PDB entry 9G25 | electron microscopy, 2.89 A resolution | chains 3 and H of the 14 polymer chains in the assembly

Chain 3:
Molecule: Rdn18-1
Organism: Saccharomyces cerevisiae
Sequence (1800 nucleotides; row label = number of the first residue in the row):
     1 UAUCUGGUUG AUCCUGCCAG UAGUCAUAUG CUUGUCUCAA AGAUUAAGCC AUGCAUGUCU
    61 AAGUAUAAGC AAUUUAUACA GUGAAACUGC GAAUGGCUCA UUAAAUCAGU UAUCGUUUAU
   121 UUGAUAGUUC CUUUACUACA UGGUAUAACU GUGGUAAUUC UAGAGCUAAU ACAUGCUUAA
   181 AAUCUCGACC CUUUGGAAGA GAUGUAUUUA UUAGAUAAAA AAUCAAUGUC UUCGGACUCU
   241 UUGAUGAUUC AUAAUAACUU UUCGAAUCGC AUGGCCUUGU GCUGGCGAUG GUUCAUUCAA
   301 AUUUCUGCCC UAUCAACUUU CGAUGGUAGG AUAGUGGCCU ACCAUGGUUU CAACGGGUAA
   361 CGGGGAAUAA GGGUUCGAUU CCGGAGAGGG AGCCUGAGAA ACGGCUACCA CAUCCAAGGA
   421 AGGCAGCAGG CGCGCAAAUU ACCCAAUCCU AAUUCAGGGA GGUAGUGACA AUAAAUAACG
   481 AUACAGGGCC CAUUCGGGUC UUGUAAUUGG AAUGAGUACA AUGUAAAUAC CUUAACGAGG
   541 AACAAUUGGA GGGCAAGUCU GGUGCCAGCA GCCGCGGUAA UUCCAGCUCC AAUAGCGUAU
   601 AUUAAAGUUG UUGCAGUUAA AAAGCUCGUA GUUGAACUUU GGGCCCGGUU GGCCGGUCCG
   661 AUUUUUUCGU GUACUGGAUU UCCAACGGGG CCUUUCCUUC UGGCUAACCU UGAGUCCUUG
   721 UGGCUCUUGG CGAACCAGGA CUUUUACUUU GAAAAAAUUA GAGUGUUCAA AGCAGGCGUA
   781 UUGCUCGAAU AUAUUAGCAU GGAAUAAUAG AAUAGGACGU UUGGUUCUAU UUUGUUGGUU
   841 UCUAGGACCA UCGUAAUGAU UAAUAGGGAC GGUCGGGGGC AUCAGUAUUC AAUUGUCAGA
   901 GGUGAAAUUC UUGGAUUUAU UGAAGACUAA CUACUGCGAA AGCAUUUGCC AAGGACGUUU
   961 UCAUUAAUCA AGAACGAAAG UUAGGGGAUC GAAGAUGAUC AGAUACCGUC GUAGUCUUAA
  1021 CCAUAAACUA UGCCGACUAG GGAUCGGGUG GUGUUUUUUU AAUGACCCAC UCGGCACCUU
  1081 ACGAGAAAUC AAAGUCUUUG GGUUCUGGGG GGAGUAUGGU CGCAAGGCUG AAACUUAAAG
  1141 GAAUUGACGG AAGGGCACCA CCAGGAGUGG AGCCUGCGGC UUAAUUUGAC UCAACACGGG
  1201 GAAACUCACC AGGUCCAGAC ACAAUAAGGA UUGACAGAUU GAGAGCUCUU UCUUGAUUUU
  1261 GUGGGUGGUG GUGCAUGGCC GUUCUUAGUU GGUGGAGUGA UUUGUCUGCU UAAUUGCGAU
  1321 AACGAACGAG ACCUUAACCU ACUAAAUAGU GGUGCUAGCA UUUGCUGGUU AUCCACUUCU
  1381 UAGAGGGACU AUCGGUUUCA AGCCGAUGGA AGUUUGAGGC AAUAACAGGU CUGUGAUGCC
  1441 CUUAGACGUU CUGGGCCGCA CGCGCGCUAC ACUGACGGAG CCAGCGAGUC UAACCUUGGC
  1501 CGAGAGGUCU UGGUAAUCUU GUGAAACUCC GUCGUGCUGG GGAUAGAGCA UUGUAAUUAU
  1561 UGCUCUUCAA CGAGGAAUUC CUAGUAAGCG CAAGUCAUCA GCUUGCGUUG AUUACGUCCC
  1621 UGCCCUUUGU ACACACCGCC CGUCGCUAGU ACCGAUUGAA UGGCUUAGUG AGGCCUCAGG
  1681 AUCUGCUUAG AGAAGGGGGC AACUCCAUCU CAGAGCGGAG AAUUUGGACA AACUUGGUCA
  1741 UUUAGAGGAA CUAAAAGUCG UAACAAGGUU UCCGUAGGUG AACCUGCGGA AGGAUCAUUA
Unresolved in the structure: 1-623, 636-796, 819-823, 845-863, 979-1800

Chain H:
Protein: KRR1 small subunit processome component
Organism: Saccharomyces cerevisiae
UniProtKB: P25586 (KRR1_YEAST); residues 1-316 here = UniProt positions 1-316
Sequence (316 residues; each row starts with the number of its first residue):
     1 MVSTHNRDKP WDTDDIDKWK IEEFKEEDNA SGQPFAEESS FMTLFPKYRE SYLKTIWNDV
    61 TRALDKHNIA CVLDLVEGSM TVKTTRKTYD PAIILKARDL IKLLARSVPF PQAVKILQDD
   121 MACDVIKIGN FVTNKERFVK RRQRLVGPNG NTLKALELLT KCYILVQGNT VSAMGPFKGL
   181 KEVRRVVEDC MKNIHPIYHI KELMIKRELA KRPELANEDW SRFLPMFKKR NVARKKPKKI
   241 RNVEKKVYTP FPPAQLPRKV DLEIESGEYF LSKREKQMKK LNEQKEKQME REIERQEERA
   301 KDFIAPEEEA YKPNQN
Unresolved in the structure: 1, 228-316
What the authors report for this chain:
  - binding site for snR30: Arg86

Chain 3 / chain H interface:
Pairs across the interface (58):
  A898(3) with His5(H), hydrogen bond to the sugar; Arg7(H), salt bridge to the phosphate
  G899(3) with Ser3(H), base contact; Thr4(H), hydrogen bond to the base; His5(H), base contact; Asn6(H), phosphate contact; Arg7(H), hydrogen bond to the phosphate; Lys9(H), salt bridge to the phosphate
  A900(3) with Ser3(H), hydrogen bond to the base
  G901(3) with Ser3(H), hydrogen bond to the base
  U903(3) with Lys181(H), salt bridge to the phosphate; Arg185(H), salt bridge to the phosphate
  G904(3) with Arg185(H), salt bridge to the phosphate; Lys206(H), salt bridge to the phosphate; Leu215(H), base contact; Ala216(H), hydrogen bond to the base; Glu218(H), hydrogen bond to the base; Asp219(H), base contact; Trp220(H), stacking on the base
  A905(3) with Ala216(H), base contact; Asn217(H), base contact; Glu218(H), base contact; Asp219(H), base contact
  A907(3) with Val2(H), phosphate contact
  U908(3) with Val2(H), hydrogen bond to the phosphate
  U909(3) with Val2(H), hydrogen bond to the base
  C910(3) with Val2(H), base contact
  U911(3) with Thr4(H), hydrogen bond to the base
  U912(3) with His5(H), base contact
  A929(3) with Lys127(H), hydrogen bond to the phosphate
  A930(3) with Thr43(H), sugar contact; Leu44(H), hydrogen bond to the sugar; Lys127(H), salt bridge to the phosphate
  C931(3) with Leu44(H), sugar contact; Phe45(H), sugar contact; Pro46(H), phosphate contact; Arg106(H), salt bridge to the phosphate
  U932(3) with Pro46(H), phosphate contact; Lys47(H), salt bridge to the phosphate; Asn169(H), phosphate contact
  A933(3) with Pro46(H), phosphate contact; Tyr48(H), hydrogen bond to the phosphate; Arg106(H), salt bridge to the phosphate; Gly168(H), phosphate contact; Asn169(H), hydrogen bond to the phosphate
  C934(3) with Phe138(H), phosphate contact; Val139(H), sugar contact; Arg142(H), salt bridge to the phosphate; Gly168(H), phosphate contact; Asn169(H), phosphate contact
  U935(3) with Lys135(H), salt bridge to the phosphate
  G936(3) with Lys135(H), hydrogen bond to the base
  C937(3) with Lys135(H), base contact
  A941(3) with Asn134(H), phosphate contact
  G942(3) with Thr133(H), hydrogen bond to the phosphate; Asn134(H), phosphate contact
  C943(3) with Thr133(H), phosphate contact; Lys135(H), base contact
Also at the interface, not in a pair above, chain 3 (26 interface residues in all): A906
Also at the interface, not in a pair above, chain H (36 interface residues in all): Lys102, Arg137, Gln143, Gln167

Overview:
The interface between chain 3 and chain H involves 26 residues on one side and 36 on the other, with 16
hydrogen bonds, 12 salt bridges and 1 aromatic stacking contact. Among the polar pairs are G899(3)-Thr4(H),
A900(3)-Ser3(H) and G901(3)-Ser3(H). The paper reports a binding site for snR30 at Arg86(H).
Here chain 3 is Rdn18-1 and chain H is KRR1 small subunit processome component, both from Saccharomyces
cerevisiae. Entry 9G25 (snR30 snoRNP - State 1 - Utp23-Krr1-deltaC3) was determined by electron microscopy
together with 9G28 from the same study.
